Entry 2WC3 (X-ray diffraction, 2.00 A resolution); this record covers chain A.

Chain A:
Molecule: Beta-glucosidase A
Organism: Thermotoga maritima
Notes: EC 3.2.1.21
Reference sequence: Q08638 (BGLA_THEMA); numbering as in UniProt (aligned over 2-446)
Sequence (468 residues; each row starts with the number of its first residue; numbers below 1 keep their minus sign (Met-21 is residue -21)):
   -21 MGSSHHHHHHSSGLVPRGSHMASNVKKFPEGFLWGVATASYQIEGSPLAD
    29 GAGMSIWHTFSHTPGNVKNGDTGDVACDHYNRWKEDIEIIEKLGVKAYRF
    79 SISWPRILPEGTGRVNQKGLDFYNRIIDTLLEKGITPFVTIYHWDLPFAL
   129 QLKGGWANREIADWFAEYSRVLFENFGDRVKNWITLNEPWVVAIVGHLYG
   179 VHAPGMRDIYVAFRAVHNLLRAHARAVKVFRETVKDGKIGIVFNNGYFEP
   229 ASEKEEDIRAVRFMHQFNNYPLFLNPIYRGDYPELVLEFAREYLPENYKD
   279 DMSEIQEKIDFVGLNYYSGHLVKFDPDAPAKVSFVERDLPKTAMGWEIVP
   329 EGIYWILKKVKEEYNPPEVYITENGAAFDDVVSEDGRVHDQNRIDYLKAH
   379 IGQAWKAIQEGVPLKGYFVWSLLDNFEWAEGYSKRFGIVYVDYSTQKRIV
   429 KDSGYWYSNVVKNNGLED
Disordered / not traced: -21 to 1, 307-308, 446
Residues lining bound ligands: 3-imino-2-oxa- (AM3; (3Z,5S,6R,7S,8S,8aR)-3-(octylimino)hexahydro[1,3]oxazolo[3,4-a]pyridine-5,6,7,8-tetrol): Gln20, His121, Trp122, Asn165, Glu166, Asn293, Tyr295, Ser296, His298, Phe312, Trp324, Glu351, Trp398, Glu405, Trp406, Phe414
Swiss-Prot annotation at these positions:
  - active site: Glu166 (Proton donor), Glu351 (Nucleophile)

In short:
Chain A binds 3-imino-2-oxa-. From UniProt: active-site residues Glu166 and Glu351.
Chain A is Beta-glucosidase A (Thermotoga maritima); the structure, Structure of family 1 beta-glucosidase
from Thermotoga maritima in complex with 3-imino-2-oxa-(+)-8-epi-castanospermine, was determined by X-ray
diffraction together with 2WBG and 2WC4 from the same study.
